PDB entry 3PWL | X-ray diffraction, 1.65 A resolution | chains A and B of the 3 polymer chains in the assembly

# Chain A
Protein: HLA class I histocompatibility antigen, A-2 alpha chain
Source organism: Homo sapiens
UniProt: P01892 (1A02_HUMAN); residues 1-275 here correspond to UniProt positions 25-299 (UniProt number = residue number + 24)
Sequence (275 residues; row label = number of the first residue in the row):
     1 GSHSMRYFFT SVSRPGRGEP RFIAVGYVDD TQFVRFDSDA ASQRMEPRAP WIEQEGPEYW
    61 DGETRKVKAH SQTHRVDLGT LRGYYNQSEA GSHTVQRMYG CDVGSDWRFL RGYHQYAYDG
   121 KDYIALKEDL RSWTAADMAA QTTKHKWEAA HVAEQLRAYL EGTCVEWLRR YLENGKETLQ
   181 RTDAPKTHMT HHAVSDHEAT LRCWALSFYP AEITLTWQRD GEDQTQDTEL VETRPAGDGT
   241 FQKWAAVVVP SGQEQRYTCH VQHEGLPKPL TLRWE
Disulfides: Cys-101/Cys-164, Cys-203/Cys-259
What the authors report for this chain:
  - conformationally variable residues (helix shift): Ala-150

# Chain B
Protein: Beta-2-microglobulin
Source organism: Homo sapiens
UniProt: P61769 (B2MG_HUMAN); residues 1-99 here correspond to UniProt positions 21-119 (UniProt number = residue number + 20)
Sequence (100 residues; numbered 0 to 99; the number before each row is that of its first residue; numbering starts at 0):
     0 MIQRTPKIQV YSRHPAENGK SNFLNCYVSG FHPSDIEVDL LKNGERIEKV EHSDLSFSKD
    60 WSFYLLYYTE FTPTEKDEYA CRVNHVTLSQ PKIVKWDRDM
Disulfides: Cys-25/Cys-80
Differences from the reference sequence: initiating methionine (0)
Swiss-Prot annotation at these positions:
  - modified residue: Gln-2 (Pyrrolidone carboxylic acid)
  - glycosylation: Ile-1 (N-linked (Glc) (glycation) isoleucine), Lys-19 (N-linked (Glc) (glycation) lysine), Lys-41 (N-linked (Glc) (glycation) lysine), Lys-48 (N-linked (Glc) (glycation) lysine), Lys-58 (N-linked (Glc) (glycation) lysine), Lys-91 (N-linked (Glc) (glycation) lysine), Lys-94 (N-linked (Glc) (glycation) lysine)

# How chain A and chain B interact
Contacting residue pairs - 59 pairs, chain A then chain B:
  Phe-8(A) with Ser-55(B); Phe-56(B)
  Phe-9(A) with Phe-56(B)
  Thr-10(A) with Phe-56(B); Phe-62(B)
  Val-12(A) with Ser-33(B)
  Ile-23(A) with Leu-54(B)
  Val-25(A) with Asp-53(B); Leu-54(B); Ser-55(B)
  Tyr-27(A) with Ser-55(B); Tyr-63(B), hydrogen bond
  Gln-32(A) with Asp-53(B), hydrogen bond
  Arg-35(A) with Asp-53(B), salt bridge
  Arg-48(A) with Asp-53(B), salt bridge
  Ser-92(A) with Met-0(B)
  His-93(A) with Met-0(B)
  Gln-96(A) with His-31(B), hydrogen bond; Phe-56(B); Trp-60(B), hydrogen bond (side chain-backbone); Phe-62(B)
  Arg-97(A) with Phe-56(B)
  Met-98(A) with Phe-56(B), hydrophobic; Lys-58(B); Trp-60(B), hydrophobic
  Gln-115(A) with Trp-60(B)
  Tyr-116(A) with Trp-60(B)
  Ala-117(A) with Trp-60(B), hydrophobic
  Asp-119(A) with Met-0(B); Ile-1(B); His-31(B)
  Gly-120(A) with Ile-1(B); His-31(B)
  Lys-121(A) with Ile-1(B)
  Asp-122(A) with Trp-60(B), hydrogen bond
  Thr-190(A) with Met-99(B), hydrogen bond (side chain-backbone)
  His-192(A) with Asp-98(B), hydrogen bond (side chain-backbone)
  Arg-202(A) with Met-99(B), hydrogen bond (side chain-backbone)
  Trp-204(A) with Met-99(B), hydrogen bond (side chain-backbone)
  Val-231(A) with Gln-8(B)
  Glu-232(A) with Gln-8(B), hydrogen bond (backbone-side chain); Ser-28(B)
  Thr-233(A) with Tyr-26(B)
  Arg-234(A) with Gln-8(B), hydrogen bond; Tyr-10(B); Tyr-26(B)
  Pro-235(A) with Tyr-10(B), hydrogen bond (backbone-side chain); Asn-24(B); Tyr-26(B); Leu-65(B), hydrophobic
  Ala-236(A) with Arg-12(B), hydrogen bond (backbone-side chain); Asn-24(B), hydrogen bond (backbone-side chain)
  Gly-237(A) with Arg-12(B), hydrogen bond (backbone-side chain)
  Asp-238(A) with Arg-12(B); His-13(B)
  Gln-242(A) with Tyr-10(B); Ser-11(B); Arg-12(B), hydrogen bond (side chain-backbone)
  Trp-244(A) with Met-99(B), hydrophobic
Also at the interface, not in a pair above, chain A (38 interface residues in all): Arg-6, Thr-94
Also at the interface, not in a pair above, chain B (27 interface residues in all): Pro-32, His-51, Ser-57, Asp-59

# Overview
Chain A and chain B form an interface of 38 and 27 residues respectively; the contacts include 16 hydrogen
bonds and 2 salt bridges. Among the polar pairs are Arg-35(A)/Asp-53(B), Arg-48(A)/Asp-53(B) and
Tyr-27(A)/Tyr-63(B). The paper reports conformational variability at Ala-150(A).
Here chain A is HLA class I histocompatibility antigen, A-2 alpha chain and chain B is Beta-2-microglobulin,
both from Homo sapiens. Entry 3PWL (Human Class I MHC HLA-A2 in complex with the HuD peptide) was determined
by X-ray diffraction together with 3PWJ, 3PWN and 3PWP from the same study.
